Entry 9F60 (electron microscopy, 2.39 A resolution); this record covers chains 2B and 2C of the 12 polymer chains in the assembly.

[Chain 2B]
Protein: Cytochrome c oxidase polypeptide II
Source organism: Chlamydomonas reinhardtii
Reference sequence: Q9AU05 (Q9AU05_CHLRE); residues -126 to 157 here correspond to UniProt positions 1-284 (UniProt number = residue number + 127)
Amino-acid sequence (284 residues; each row starts with the number of its first residue; numbers below 1 keep their minus sign (Met-126 is residue -126)):
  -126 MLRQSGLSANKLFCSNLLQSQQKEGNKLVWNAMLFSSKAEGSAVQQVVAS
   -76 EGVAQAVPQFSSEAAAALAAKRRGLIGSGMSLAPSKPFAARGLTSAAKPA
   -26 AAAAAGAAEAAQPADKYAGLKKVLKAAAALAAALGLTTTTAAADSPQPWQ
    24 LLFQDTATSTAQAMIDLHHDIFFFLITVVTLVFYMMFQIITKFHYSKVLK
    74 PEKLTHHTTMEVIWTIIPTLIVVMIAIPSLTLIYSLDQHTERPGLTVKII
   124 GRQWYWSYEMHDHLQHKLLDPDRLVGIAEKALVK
Unresolved in the structure: -126 to 16
Residues lining bound ligands:
  - heme a (HEA): Val51, Pro91, Ile94
  - phosphatidylethanolamine (PTY): Gln23, Leu24, Leu25, Phe45, Ile49

[Chain 2C]
Protein: cytochrome-c oxidase
Source organism: Chlamydomonas reinhardtii
Notes: EC 7.1.1.9
Reference sequence: Q9AU02 (Q9AU02_CHLRE); residue numbers follow UniProt; this construct covers 1-153
Amino-acid sequence (153 residues; row label = number of the first residue in the row):
     1 MSESKDQLKEKLKADPSFRAELKDRIKNALLSKVPASVPISYNFDSYMLT
    51 EVQPGQLRVLEVDERLVLPTNTLIRLLVTASDVLHSWAVPALGVKMDAVP
   101 GRLNQVWMSINREGVFYGQCSELCGANHSFMPIVVEAISPRQFLTEYVKK
   151 WIS
Residues lining bound ligands: dinuclear copper ion (CUA): His85, Ser86, Cys120, Ser121, Glu122, Leu123, Cys124, His128, Met131

[Interface between chain 2B and chain 2C]
Contacting residue pairs (119; chain 2B residue first):
  Asp17(2B) with Ala91(2C); Arg112(2C), salt bridge; Val115(2C); Phe116(2C); Tyr117(2C), hydrogen bond (backbone-backbone)
  Ser18(2B) with Leu57(2C); Tyr117(2C)
  Asp28(2B) with Ala91(2C); Arg112(2C)
  Thr29(2B) with Ala91(2C); Arg112(2C), hydrogen bond (backbone-side chain)
  Ala30(2B) with Ala91(2C), hydrogen bond (backbone-backbone); Leu92(2C), hydrophobic; Ile110(2C); Asn111(2C), hydrogen bond (backbone-backbone); Phe116(2C), hydrophobic
  Thr31(2B) with Leu92(2C), hydrogen bond (side chain-backbone); Ser109(2C); Asn111(2C)
  Ser32(2B) with Asn111(2C)
  Ala34(2B) with Gly93(2C)
  Met37(2B) with Gly93(2C)
  Asp110(2B) with Trp107(2C)
  Gln111(2B) with Leu73(2C); Trp107(2C); Ser109(2C)
  His112(2B) with Trp107(2C)
  Glu114(2B) with Leu73(2C)
  Arg115(2B) with Leu73(2C)
  Pro116(2B) with Leu73(2C); Trp107(2C), hydrophobic
  Gly117(2B) with Thr72(2C); Leu73(2C), hydrogen bond (backbone-backbone)
  Leu118(2B) with Leu68(2C), hydrophobic; Pro69(2C); Leu73(2C); Ile74(2C); Arg75(2C), hydrogen bond (backbone-backbone); Phe143(2C), hydrophobic
  Thr119(2B) with Arg75(2C)
  Val120(2B) with Leu66(2C), hydrophobic; Leu68(2C), hydrophobic; Arg75(2C), hydrogen bond (backbone-backbone); Leu76(2C); Leu77(2C), hydrogen bond (backbone-backbone)
  Lys121(2B) with Leu77(2C)
  Ile122(2B) with Leu77(2C), hydrogen bond (backbone-backbone); Val78(2C); Thr79(2C), hydrogen bond (backbone-backbone); Trp87(2C)
  Ile123(2B) with Thr79(2C)
  Gly124(2B) with Thr79(2C), hydrogen bond (backbone-backbone); Ala80(2C); Ser81(2C), hydrogen bond (backbone-backbone); Asp82(2C); His85(2C), hydrogen bond (backbone-side chain)
  Arg125(2B) with Ser81(2C), hydrogen bond; Asp82(2C); His85(2C), hydrogen bond (backbone-side chain); Met131(2C)
  Gln126(2B) with Asp82(2C); Val83(2C); His85(2C); Cys124(2C), hydrogen bond (side chain-backbone)
  Trp127(2B) with Cys124(2C), hydrogen bond; Ala126(2C); Asn127(2C); Phe130(2C); Met131(2C)
  Tyr128(2B) with Asp45(2C); Ser46(2C); Tyr47(2C); Met131(2C)
  Trp129(2B) with Asp45(2C); Ser46(2C), hydrogen bond (backbone-backbone); Ser86(2C); Trp87(2C); Met131(2C), hydrogen bond (side chain-backbone); Pro132(2C); Ile133(2C)
  Ser130(2B) with Asn43(2C); Phe44(2C); Asp45(2C), hydrogen bond
  Tyr131(2B) with Tyr42(2C); Asn43(2C); Phe44(2C), hydrogen bond (backbone-backbone); Ser46(2C); Leu66(2C), hydrophobic; Trp87(2C), hydrogen bond; Ile133(2C)
  Glu132(2B) with Tyr42(2C); Asn43(2C), hydrogen bond
  Met133(2B) with Ile40(2C), hydrophobic; Ser41(2C); Tyr42(2C), hydrogen bond (backbone-backbone)
  His134(2B) with Ile40(2C); Ser41(2C)
  Asp135(2B) with Pro39(2C); Ile40(2C), hydrogen bond (backbone-backbone)
  His136(2B) with Ser37(2C), hydrogen bond; Val38(2C); Pro39(2C)
  Leu137(2B) with Ser37(2C); Val38(2C), hydrogen bond (backbone-backbone); Ile40(2C), hydrophobic; Leu144(2C), hydrophobic; Val148(2C), hydrophobic
  His139(2B) with Val34(2C)
  Leu141(2B) with Leu30(2C); Val34(2C), hydrophobic
  Pro144(2B) with Lys27(2C)
  Val148(2B) with Lys23(2C); Lys27(2C)
  Ala151(2B) with Ile26(2C), hydrophobic
  Glu152(2B) with Arg19(2C), salt bridge; Lys23(2C), salt bridge
  Val156(2B) with Leu12(2C), hydrophobic; Lys13(2C); Arg19(2C)
Other interface residues (no listed pair), chain 2B (49 interface residues in all): Pro19, Gln27, Leu109, Gln138, Asp145, Leu155
Other interface residues (no listed pair), chain 2C (69 interface residues in all): Lys9, Leu31, Ala36, Leu60, Pro90, Met108, Cys120, Gly125, His128, Lys149

[Overview]
49 residues of chain 2B and 69 residues of chain 2C are in contact; the contacts include 28 hydrogen bonds and
3 salt bridges. Polar pairs include Asp17(2B)-Arg112(2C), Glu152(2B)-Arg19(2C) and Glu152(2B)-Lys23(2C).
Ligands of chain 2B: heme a and phosphatidylethanolamine.
Chain 2B is Cytochrome c oxidase polypeptide II and chain 2C is cytochrome-c oxidase, both from Chlamydomonas
reinhardtii; the structure, Structure of the Chlamydomonas reinhardtii respiratory complex IV from respiratory
supercomplex, was determined by electron microscopy (same publication as 9F5X, 9F5Y, 9F5Z, 9F61 and 9F62).
